Entry 9E01 (electron microscopy, 2.40 A resolution); this record covers chains F and H of the 9 polymer chains in the assembly.

# Chain F
Name: Sec-independent protein translocase protein TatB
Organism: Escherichia coli
Reference sequence: C3SK17 (C3SK17_ECOLX); residue numbers follow UniProt; this construct covers 1-171
Amino-acid sequence (171 residues; each row starts with the number of its first residue):
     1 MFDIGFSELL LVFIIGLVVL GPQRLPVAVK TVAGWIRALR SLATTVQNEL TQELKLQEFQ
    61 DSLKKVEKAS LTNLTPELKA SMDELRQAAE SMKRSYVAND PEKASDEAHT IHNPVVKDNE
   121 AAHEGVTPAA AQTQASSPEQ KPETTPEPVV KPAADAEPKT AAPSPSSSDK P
Disordered / not traced: 65-171

# Chain H
Name: Glucans biosynthesis protein D
Organism: Escherichia coli
Reference sequence: A0A138L4Y6 (A0A138L4Y6_ECOLX); residue numbers follow UniProt; this construct covers 1-551
Amino-acid sequence (552 residues; row label = number of the first residue in the row; numbering starts at 0):
     0 SMDRRRFIKG SMAMAAVCGT SGIASLFSQA AFAADSDIAD GQTQRFDFSI LQSMAHDLAQ
    60 TAWRGAPRPL PDTLATMTPQ AYNSIQYDAE KSLWHNVENR QLDAQFFHMG MGFRRRVRMF
   120 SVDPATHLAR EIHFRPELFK YNDAGVDTKQ LEGQSDLGFA GFRVFKAPEL ARRDVVSFLG
   180 ASYFRAVDDT YQYGLSARGL AIDTYTDSKE EFPDFTAFWF DTVKPGATTF TVYALLDSAS
   240 ITGAYKFTIH CEKSQVIMDV ENHLYARKDI KQLGIAPMTS MFSCGTNERR MCDTIHPQIH
   300 DSDRLSMWRG NGEWICRPLN NPQKLQFNAY TDNNPKGFGL LQLDRDFSHY QDIMGWYNKR
   360 PSLWVEPRNK WGKGTIGLME IPTTGETLDN IVCFWQPEKA VKAGDEFAFQ YRLYWSAQPP
   420 VHCPLARVMA TRTGMGGFSE GWAPGEHYPE KWARRFAVDF VGGDLKAAAP KGIEPVITLS
   480 SGEAKQIEIL YIEPIDGYRI QFDWYPTSDS TDPVDMRMYL RCQGDAISET WLYQYFPPAP
   540 DKRQYVDDRV MS
Disordered / not traced: 0, 28-551
Differences from the reference sequence: expression tag (0)

# Interface between chain F and chain H
Pairs across the interface - 8 pairs, chain F then chain H:
  I4(F) with I22(H), hydrophobic
  L9(F) with C17(H), hydrophobic; I22(H), hydrophobic
  V29(F) with F26(H), hydrophobic
  I36(F) with F26(H), hydrophobic
  R40(F) with A23(H); F26(H), hydrogen bond (side chain-backbone); S27(H), hydrogen bond
Other interface residues (no listed pair), chain F (8 interface residues in all): F6, V32, A33
Other interface residues (no listed pair), chain H (6 interface residues in all): A14

# Summary
8 residues of chain F and 6 residues of chain H are in contact; the contacts include 2 hydrogen bonds. Among
the polar pairs are R40(F)-F26(H) and R40(F)-S27(H).
Here chain F is Sec-independent protein translocase protein TatB and chain H is Glucans biosynthesis protein
D, both from Escherichia coli. Entry 9E01 (Cryo-EM structure of a TatBC-MdoD complex from Escherichia coli)
was determined by electron microscopy.
